PDB entry 8QTI | electron microscopy, 3.09 A resolution | chains C and P of the 9 polymer chains in the assembly

[Chain C]
Protein: DNA-directed RNA polymerase subunit beta
Organism: Mycolicibacterium smegmatis MC2 155
Notes: EC 2.7.7.6
UniProtKB: P60281 (RPOB_MYCS2); residue numbers follow UniProt; this construct covers 1-1169
Sequence (1169 residues; numbered 1 to 1169; the number before each row is that of its first residue):
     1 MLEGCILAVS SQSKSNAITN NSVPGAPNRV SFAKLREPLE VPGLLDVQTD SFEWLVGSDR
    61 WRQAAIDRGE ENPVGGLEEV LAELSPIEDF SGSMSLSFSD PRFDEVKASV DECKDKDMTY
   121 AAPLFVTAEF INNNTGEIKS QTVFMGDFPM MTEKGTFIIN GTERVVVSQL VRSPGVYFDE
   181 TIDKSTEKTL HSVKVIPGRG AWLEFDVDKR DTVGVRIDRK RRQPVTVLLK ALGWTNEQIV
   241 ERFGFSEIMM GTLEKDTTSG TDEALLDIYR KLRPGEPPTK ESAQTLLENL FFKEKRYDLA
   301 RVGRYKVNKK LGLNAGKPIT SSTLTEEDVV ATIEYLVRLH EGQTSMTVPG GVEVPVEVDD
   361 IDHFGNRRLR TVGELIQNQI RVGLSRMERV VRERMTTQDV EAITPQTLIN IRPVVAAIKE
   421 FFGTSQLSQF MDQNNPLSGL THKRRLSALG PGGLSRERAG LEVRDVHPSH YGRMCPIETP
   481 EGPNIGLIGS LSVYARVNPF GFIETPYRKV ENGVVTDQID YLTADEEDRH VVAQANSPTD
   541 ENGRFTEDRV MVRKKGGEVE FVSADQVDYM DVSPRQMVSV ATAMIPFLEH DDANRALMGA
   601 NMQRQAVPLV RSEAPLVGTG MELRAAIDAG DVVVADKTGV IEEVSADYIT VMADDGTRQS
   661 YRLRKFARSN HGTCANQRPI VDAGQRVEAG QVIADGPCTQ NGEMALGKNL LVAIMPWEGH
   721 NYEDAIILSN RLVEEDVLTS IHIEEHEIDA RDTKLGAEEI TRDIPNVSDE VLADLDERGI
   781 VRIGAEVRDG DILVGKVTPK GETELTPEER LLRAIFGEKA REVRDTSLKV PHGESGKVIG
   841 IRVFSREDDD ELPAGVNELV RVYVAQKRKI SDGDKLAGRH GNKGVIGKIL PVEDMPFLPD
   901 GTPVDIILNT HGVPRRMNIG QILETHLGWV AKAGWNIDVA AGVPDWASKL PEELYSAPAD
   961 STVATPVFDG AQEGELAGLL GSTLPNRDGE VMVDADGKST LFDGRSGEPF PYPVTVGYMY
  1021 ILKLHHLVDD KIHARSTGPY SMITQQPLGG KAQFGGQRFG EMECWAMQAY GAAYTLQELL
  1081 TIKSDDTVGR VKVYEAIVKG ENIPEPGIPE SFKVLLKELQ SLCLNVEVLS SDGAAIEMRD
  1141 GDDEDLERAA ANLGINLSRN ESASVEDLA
Unresolved in the structure: 1-20, 1131-1169
Swiss-Prot annotation at these positions:
  - mutagenesis: Gln429 (Q429K/L: Rifampicin (Rif) resistant), Asp432 (D432V: Rifampicin (Rif) resistant; D432Y: Rifampicin (Rif) resistant; RbpA no longer rescues transcription in the presence of Rif. Decreased affinity for Rif, no change in affinity for RbpA), His442 (H442D/L/P/R/Y: Rifampicin (Rif) resistant), Arg445 (R445L/P: Rifampicin (Rif) resistant), Ser447 (S447L/P/W: Rifampicin (Rif) resistant; RbpA no longer rescues transcription in the presence of Rif, decreased affinity for Rif, no change in affinity for RbpA; tested in the Leu mutation), Leu449 (L449P: Rifampicin (Rif) resistant)

[Chain P]
Molecule: DNA 50-mer template strand
Sequence (50 nucleotides; row label = number of the first residue in the row):
     1 CGCATCCGTG AGTCGAGGGT AATAAGCACA ATTTAACACT TTTGTCAAGC
Unresolved in the structure: 18-24

[Chain C / chain P interface]
Contacting residue pairs - 11 pairs, chain C then chain P:
  Lys209(C) with DA4(P), salt bridge to the phosphate
  Arg210(C) with DA4(P), salt bridge to the phosphate
  Arg216(C) with DT5(P), salt bridge to the phosphate
  Arg221(C) with DT5(P), sugar contact
  Glu457(C) with DA11(P), base contact
  Gly1050(C) with DA16(P), phosphate contact
  Lys1051(C) with DA16(P), hydrogen bond to the phosphate
  Gln1057(C) with DG15(P), phosphate contact
  Arg1058(C) with DC14(P), salt bridge to the phosphate
  Gly1060(C) with DC14(P), phosphate contact
  Met1062(C) with DT13(P), sugar contact
Interface residues without a listed pair, chain C (13 interface residues in all): His1033, Gly1056
Interface residues without a listed pair, chain P (8 interface residues in all): DC3

[Summary]
13 residues of chain C face 8 of chain P across their interface; the contacts include 1 hydrogen bond and 4
salt bridges. Polar contacts include Lys1051(C)-DA16(P), Lys209(C)-DA4(P) and Arg210(C)-DA4(P). UniProt lists
6 mutagenesis sites on chain C.
Here chain C is DNA-directed RNA polymerase subunit beta (Mycolicibacterium smegmatis MC2 155) and chain P is
DNA 50-mer template strand. Entry 8QTI (Mycobacterium smegnatis RNAP open promoter complex with SigmaA and
RbpA) was determined by electron microscopy together with 8Q3I, 8QN8, 8QU6, 8R2M, 8R3M, 8R6P and 8R6R from the
same study.
